5G2T - chain A; structure by X-ray diffraction, 1.90 A resolution.

== Chain A ==
Molecule: 2-O glycosaminoglycan sulfatase
Source organism: Bacteroides thetaiotaomicron
Notes: EC 3.1.6.18; fragment: sulfatase
UniProtKB: Q8A7C8 (Q8A7C8_BACTN); residues 21-489 here correspond to UniProt positions 13-481 (UniProt number = residue number - 8)
Sequence (489 residues; each row starts with the number of its first residue):
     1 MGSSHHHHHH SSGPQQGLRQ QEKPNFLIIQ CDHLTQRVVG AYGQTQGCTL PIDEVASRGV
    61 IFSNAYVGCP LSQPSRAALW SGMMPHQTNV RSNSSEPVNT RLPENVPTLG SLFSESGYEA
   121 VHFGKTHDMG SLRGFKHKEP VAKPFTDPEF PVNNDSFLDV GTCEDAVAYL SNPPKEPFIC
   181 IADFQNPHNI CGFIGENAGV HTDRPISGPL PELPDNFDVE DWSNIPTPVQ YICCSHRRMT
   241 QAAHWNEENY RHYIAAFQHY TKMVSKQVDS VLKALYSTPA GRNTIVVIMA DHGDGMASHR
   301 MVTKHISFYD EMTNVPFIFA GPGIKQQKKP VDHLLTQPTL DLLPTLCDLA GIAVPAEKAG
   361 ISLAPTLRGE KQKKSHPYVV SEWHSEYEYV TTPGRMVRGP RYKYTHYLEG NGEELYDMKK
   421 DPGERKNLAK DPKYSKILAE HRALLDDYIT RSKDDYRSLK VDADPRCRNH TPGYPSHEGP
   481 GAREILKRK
Not modelled in the structure: 1-18, 486-489
Construct notes: expression tag (1-20)
Ion coordination: Zn2+: Cys233, Cys234, His470, His477
Curated features (UniProtKB/Swiss-Prot):
  - binding site (Zn(2+)): Cys233, Cys234, His470, His477
  - modified residue: Ser72 (3-oxoalanine (Ser))
What the authors report for this chain:
  - binding site for the ligand UAP: Ser72, Arg237
  - catalytic residues: Ser72, His188 (proposed by the authors, not directly observed)
  - mutagenesis - S72A: abolished catalytic activity
  - mutagenesis - R237A (2,000-fold): decreased catalytic activity

== Summary ==
Cys233, Cys234, His470 and His477 coordinate Zn2+. UniProt lists 4 Zn2+-binding residues. From the paper:
catalytic residues Ser72 and His188; S72A abolishes catalytic activity.
Chain A is 2-O glycosaminoglycan sulfatase (Bacteroides thetaiotaomicron); the structure, BT1596 in complex
with its substrate 4,5 unsaturated uronic acid alpha 1,4 D-Glucosamine-2-N, 6-O-disulfate, was determined by
X-ray diffraction, deposited together with 5G2U, 5G2V, 4AK1 and 4AK2.
